PDB entry 7JIJ | X-ray diffraction, 5.50 A resolution (low resolution: residue-level contacts below are approximate; hydrogen-bond / salt-bridge calls are withheld) | chains A and G of the 4 polymer chains in the assembly

== Chain A ==
Protein: 5'-AMP-activated protein kinase catalytic subunit alpha-1
From: Homo sapiens
Notes: EC 2.7.11.1, 2.7.11.27, 2.7.11.31, 2.7.11.26
Reference sequence: Q13131 (AAPK1_HUMAN); residues 13-550 here correspond to UniProt positions 22-559 (UniProt number = residue number + 9)
Sequence (484 residues; row label = number of the first residue in the row; note: 54 numbers in that range are skipped by the numbering (no residue carries them; nothing is unmodelled there)):
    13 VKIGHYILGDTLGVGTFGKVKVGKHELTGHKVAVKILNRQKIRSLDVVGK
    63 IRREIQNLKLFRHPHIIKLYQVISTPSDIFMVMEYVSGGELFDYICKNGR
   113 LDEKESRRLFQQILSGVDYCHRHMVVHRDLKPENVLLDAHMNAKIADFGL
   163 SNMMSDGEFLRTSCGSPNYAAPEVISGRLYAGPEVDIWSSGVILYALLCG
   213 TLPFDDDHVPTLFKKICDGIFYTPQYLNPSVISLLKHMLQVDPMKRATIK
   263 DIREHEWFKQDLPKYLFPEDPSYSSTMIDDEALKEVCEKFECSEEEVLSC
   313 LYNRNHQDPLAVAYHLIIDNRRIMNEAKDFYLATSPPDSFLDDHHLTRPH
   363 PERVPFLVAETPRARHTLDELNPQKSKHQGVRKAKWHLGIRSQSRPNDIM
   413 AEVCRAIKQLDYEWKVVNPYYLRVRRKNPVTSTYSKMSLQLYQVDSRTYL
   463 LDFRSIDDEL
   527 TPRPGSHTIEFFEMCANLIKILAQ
Disordered / not traced: 281-331, 344-346, 373-395
Modified residues: T174 (phosphothreonine; TPO)
Differences from the reference sequence: conflict L472 (Ile481 in Q13131), P528 (Glu483 in Q13131), P530 (Ser494 in Q13131)
Swiss-Prot annotation at these positions:
  - active site: D141 (Proton acceptor)
  - binding site (ATP): L24 to V32, K47
  - modified residue: T23 (Phosphothreonine), T174 (Phosphothreonine), T260 (Phosphothreonine), T346 (Phosphothreonine), S347 (Phosphoserine), S351 (Phosphoserine), T359 (Phosphothreonine), T373 (Phosphothreonine), S388 (Phosphoserine), S458 (Phosphoserine)

== Chain G ==
Protein: 5'-AMP-activated protein kinase subunit gamma-1
From: Homo sapiens
Reference sequence: P54619 (AAKG1_HUMAN); numbering as in UniProt (aligned over 24-327)
Sequence (306 residues; each row starts with the number of its first residue):
    22 MGSNNSVYTFFMKSHRCYDLIPTSSKLVVFDTSLQVKKAFFALVTNGVRA
    72 APLWDSKKQSFVGMLTITDFINILHRYYKSALVQIYELEEHKIETWREVY
   122 LQDSFKPLVCISPNASLFDAVSSLIRNKIHRLPVIDPESGNTLYILTHKR
   172 ILKFLKLFITEFPKPEFMSKSLEELQIGTYANIAMVRTTTPVYVALGIFV
   222 QHRVSALPVVDEKGRVVDIYSKFDVINLAAEKTYNNLDVSVTKALQHRSH
   272 YFEGVLKCYLHETLETIINRLVEAEVHRLVVVDENDVVKGIVSLSDILQA
   322 LVLTGG
Disordered / not traced: 22-24, 325-327
Differences from the reference sequence: initiating methionine (22); expression tag (23); conflict F31 (Ser in P54619)
Ligand contacts:
  - ADP (adenosine-5'-diphosphate): R70, M85, T87, I88, T89, D90, N93, K127, P128, L129, V130, K149, I150, H151, R152, P154, K243
  - adenosine monophosphate (AMP): K149, H151, T200, N203, A205, R224, V225, S226, A227, H298, R299, I312, S314, S316, D317
  - ATP (adenosine-5'-triphosphate): R70, R152, K170, I240, S242, F244, D245, R269, G275, V276, L277, E296, V297, H298, R299, L300, V301
Swiss-Prot annotation at these positions:
  - motif: L138 to E159 (AMPK pseudosubstrate)
  - binding site (ADP): R70, M85 to D90, V130, H151, R152, K170, S242 to D245, R269, L277, H298, R299
  - binding site (AMP): R70, M85 to D90, V130, H151, R152, K170, T200, A205, S226, A227, S242 to D245, R269, L277, H298, R299, S314 to D317
  - binding site (ATP): R70, M85 to D90, V130, H151, R152, K170, S242 to D245, R269, L277, H298, R299
  - modified residue: S261 (Phosphoserine), T263 (Phosphothreonine), S270 (Phosphoserine)
  - mutagenesis: D90 (D90A: Reduced AMP-activation of phosphorylation of PRKAA1 or PRKAA2. Reduced ADP activation of phosphorylation of PRKAA1 or PRKAA2), D245 (D245A: Reduced AMP-activation of phosphorylation of PRKAA1 or PRKAA2. Reduced ADP activation of phosphorylation of PRKAA1 or PRKAA2), D317 (D317A: Reduced AMP-activation of phosphorylation of PRKAA1 or PRKAA2. Does not affect ADP activation of phosphorylation of PRKAA1 or PRKAA2)

== Chain A / chain G interface ==
Contacting residue pairs - 41 pairs, chain A then chain G:
  N332(A) - D40(G)
  I335(A) - F179(G)
  M336(A) - D40(G)
  M336(A) - I42(G)
  M336(A) - T44(G)
  A339(A) - L178(G)
  K340(A) - D40(G)
  K340(A) - R171(G)
  K340(A) - F175(G)
  Y343(A) - K170(G)
  Y343(A) - R171(G)
  Y343(A) - K174(G)
  Y343(A) - E296(G)
  H362(A) - E296(G)
  P363(A) - F244(G)
  P363(A) - E296(G)
  E364(A) - G68(G)
  E364(A) - F244(G)
  F368(A) - V65(G)
  F368(A) - G68(G)
  F368(A) - I247(G)
  V370(A) - H268(G)
  V370(A) - Y272(G)
  A371(A) - E252(G)
  V442(A) - Q80(G)
  L472(A) - E159(G)
  P528(A) - E159(G)
  R529(A) - P158(G)
  R529(A) - E159(G)
  G531(A) - S160(G)
  G531(A) - G161(G)
  S532(A) - S160(G)
  S532(A) - G161(G)
  S532(A) - N162(G)
  H533(A) - S160(G)
  H533(A) - N162(G)
  T534(A) - N162(G)
  I535(A) - W75(G)
  E536(A) - Q80(G)
  E539(A) - W75(G)
  E539(A) - S77(G)
Also at the interface, not in a pair above, chain A (26 interface residues in all): P367, N440, T527
Also at the interface, not in a pair above, chain G (32 interface residues in all): H36, P43, V50, V69, R70, K78, N248

== In short ==
The interface between chain A and chain G involves 26 residues on one side and 32 on the other. Ligands of
chain G: ATP, adenosine monophosphate and ADP.
Chain A is 5'-AMP-activated protein kinase catalytic subunit alpha-1 and chain G is 5'-AMP-activated protein
kinase subunit gamma-1, both from Homo sapiens; the structure, ATP-bound AMP-activated protein kinase, was
determined by X-ray diffraction, deposited together with 7M74, 7JHG and 7JHH.
